Entry 2HHD (X-ray diffraction, 2.20 A resolution); this record covers chains A and C of the 4 polymer chains in the assembly.

Chain A (and C):
Protein: Hemoglobin (deoxy) (alpha chain)
From: Homo sapiens
Notes: chain C of this document is another copy of the same molecule, construct and numbering; everything in this record applies to it too
UniProt: P01922 (HBA_HUMAN); residue numbers follow UniProt; this construct covers 1-141
Chain sequence (141 residues; row label = number of the first residue in the row):
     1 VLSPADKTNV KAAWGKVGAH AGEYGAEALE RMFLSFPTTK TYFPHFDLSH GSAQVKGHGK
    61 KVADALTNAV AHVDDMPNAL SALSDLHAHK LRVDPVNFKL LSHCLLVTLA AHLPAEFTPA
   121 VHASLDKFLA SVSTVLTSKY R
Metal / ion sites: heme Fe near His87 (its only coordinating residue here)
Small-molecule neighbours: heme (HEM): Met32, Thr39, Tyr42, Phe43, His45, Phe46, His58, Lys61, Val62, Ala65, Leu66, Leu83, Leu86, His87, Leu91, Val93, Asn97, Phe98, Leu101, Leu105, Leu136

Interface between chain A and chain C:
Pairs across the interface (5; chain A residue first):
  Val1(A) - Ser138(C)
  Asp126(A) - Arg141(C)  salt bridge
  Lys127(A) - Arg141(C)  hydrogen bond (side chain-backbone)
  Arg141(A) - Asp126(C)  salt bridge
  Arg141(A) - Lys127(C)  hydrogen bond (backbone-side chain)
Interface residues without a listed pair, chain A (7 interface residues in all): Ala123, Ala130, Ser138
Interface residues without a listed pair, chain C (6 interface residues in all): Val1, Ala130

Summary:
The interface between chain A and chain C involves 7 residues on one side and 6 on the other; the contacts
include 2 hydrogen bonds and 2 salt bridges. Polar contacts include Asp126(A)-Arg141(C) and
Lys127(A)-Arg141(C). Bound to chain A: heme.
Both chains are Hemoglobin (deoxy) (alpha chain) (Homo sapiens). Entry 2HHD (Oxygen affinity modulation by the
N-termini of the beta-chains in human and bovine hemoglobin) was determined by X-ray diffraction (same
publication as 1HDB).
